Entry 6CNK (electron microscopy, 3.90 A resolution); this record covers chains F and G of the 9 polymer chains in the assembly.

== Chain F ==
Name: IgG1 Kappa Light Chain
Source organism: Mus musculus
Sequence (238 residues; row label = number of the first residue in the row; numbers below 1 keep their minus sign (Met-18 is residue -18)):
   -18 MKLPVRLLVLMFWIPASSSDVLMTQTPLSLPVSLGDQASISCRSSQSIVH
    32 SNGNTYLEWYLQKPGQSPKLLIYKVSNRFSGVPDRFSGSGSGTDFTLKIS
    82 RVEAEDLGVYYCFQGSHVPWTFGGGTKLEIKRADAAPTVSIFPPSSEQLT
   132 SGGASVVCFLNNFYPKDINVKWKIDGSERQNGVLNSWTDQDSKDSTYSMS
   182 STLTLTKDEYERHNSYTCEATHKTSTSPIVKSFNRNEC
Unresolved in the structure: -18 to 0, 219
Disulfides: Cys23-Cys93, Cys139-Cys199

== Chain G ==
Name: IgG1 Heavy Chain
Source organism: Mus musculus
Sequence (462 residues; each row starts with the number of its first residue; numbers below 1 keep their minus sign (Met-17 is residue -17)):
   -17 MEWTWVFLFLLSVTAGVHSQVQLQQSGAEVMKPGASVKISCKGTGYTFSS
    33 YWIEWVKQRPGHGLERIGEILPGSGSTNYNEKFRGKATFTADKSSKTAYM
    83 QLSSLTSEDSAVYYCARYLPYYYAMDYWGQGTSVTVSSAKTTPPSVYPLA
   133 PGSAAQTNSMVTLGCLVKGYFPEPVTVTWNSGSLSSGVHTFPAVLQSDLY
   183 TLSSSVTVPSSTWPSETVTCNVAHPASSTKVDKKIVPRDCGCKPCICTVP
   233 EVSSVFIFPPKPKDVLTITLTPKVTCVVVDISKDDPEVQFSWFVDDVEVH
   283 TAQTQPREEQFNSTFRSVSELPIMHQDWLNGKEFKCRVNSAAFPAPIEKT
   333 ISKTKGRPKAPQVYTIPPPKEQMAKDKVSLTCMITDFFPEDITVEWQWNG
   383 QPAENYKNTQPIMDTDGSYFVYSKLNVQKSNWEAGNTFTCSVLHEGLHNH
   433 HTEKSLSHSPGK
Unresolved in the structure: -17 to 2, 221-444
Disulfides: Cys147-Cys202

== How chain F and chain G interact ==
Pairs across the interface - 58 pairs, chain F then chain G:
  Asp1(F) with Asn62(G); Glu63(G)
  Tyr37(F) with Tyr103(G), hydrogen bond (side chain-backbone)
  Tyr41(F) with Met107(G)
  Gln43(F) with Gln40(G), hydrogen bond; Leu46(G); Tyr96(G)
  Gln47(F) with Tyr96(G), hydrogen bond (backbone-side chain)
  Ser48(F) with Trp110(G); Gly111(G), hydrogen bond (side chain-backbone); Gln112(G)
  Pro49(F) with Tyr96(G); Trp110(G), hydrogen bond (backbone-side chain)
  Leu51(F) with Met107(G); Trp110(G)
  Tyr92(F) with Leu46(G), hydrophobic
  Phe94(F) with Tyr100(G)
  Ser97(F) with Tyr103(G)
  Trp101(F) with Arg48(G), hydrogen bond (backbone-side chain); Glu51(G); Tyr100(G); Pro102(G), hydrophobic
  Phe103(F) with Val38(G), hydrophobic; Leu46(G); Glu47(G); Arg48(G)
  Ser121(F) with Thr144(G)
  Phe123(F) with Leu131(G), hydrophobic; Pro133(G), hydrophobic; Thr144(G); Leu145(G); Gly146(G)
  Pro124(F) with Ala132(G); Pro133(G); Gly134(G)
  Pro125(F) with Arg220(G), hydrogen bond (backbone-side chain)
  Ser126(F) with Pro130(G); Arg220(G)
  Glu128(F) with Pro130(G)
  Ser132(F) with Tyr129(G)
  Phe140(F) with Ser185(G)
  Asn142(F) with His171(G); Phe173(G); Ser187(G)
  Leu165(F) with Val176(G), hydrophobic; Leu177(G); Gln178(G)
  Ser167(F) with Phe173(G); Pro174(G); Val176(G)
  Trp168(F) with Pro174(G)
  Thr169(F) with Thr172(G); Phe173(G); Pro174(G)
  Ser179(F) with His171(G); Phe173(G)
  Ser181(F) with Phe173(G)
  Thr185(F) with Gln178(G)
Other interface residues (no listed pair), chain F (43 interface residues in all): His31, Glu39, Gly96, Pro100, Thr102, Gly104, Gly105, Ser127, Gln129, Ser136, Asn143, Met180, Thr183, Glu218
Other interface residues (no listed pair), chain G (41 interface residues in all): Glu36, Gly45, Asn60, Ala106, Ala136, Lys150

== In short ==
43 residues of chain F and 41 residues of chain G are in contact, with 7 hydrogen bonds. Polar pairs include
Tyr37(F)-Tyr103(G), Gln43(F)-Gln40(G) and Gln47(F)-Tyr96(G).
Here chain F is IgG1 Kappa Light Chain and chain G is IgG1 Heavy Chain, both from Mus musculus. Entry 6CNK
(Structure of the 3alpha2beta stiochiometry of the human Alpha4Beta2 nicotinic receptor) was determined by
electron microscopy (same publication as 6CNJ).
